4PGE - chains A and C of the 3 polymer chains in the assembly; structure by X-ray diffraction, 2.00 A resolution.

Chain A:
Protein: H-2 class I histocompatibility antigen, K-B alpha chain
Source organism: Mus musculus
Notes: fragment: heavy chain
Reference sequence: P01901 (HA1B_MOUSE); residues 1-278 here correspond to UniProt positions 22-299 (UniProt number = residue number + 21)
Sequence (304 residues; each row starts with the number of its first residue; numbers below 1 keep their minus sign (Met-25 is residue -25)):
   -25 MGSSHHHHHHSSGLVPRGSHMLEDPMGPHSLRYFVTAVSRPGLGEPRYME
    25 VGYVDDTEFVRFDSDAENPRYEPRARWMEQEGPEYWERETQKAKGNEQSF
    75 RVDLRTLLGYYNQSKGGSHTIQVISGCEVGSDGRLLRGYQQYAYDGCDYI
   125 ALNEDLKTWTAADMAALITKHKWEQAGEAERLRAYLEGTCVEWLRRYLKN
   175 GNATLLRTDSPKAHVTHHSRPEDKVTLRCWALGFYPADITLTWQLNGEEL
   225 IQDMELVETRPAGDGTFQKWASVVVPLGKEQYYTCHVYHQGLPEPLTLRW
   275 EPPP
Unresolved in the structure: -25 to 0, 275-278
Differences from the reference sequence: initiating methionine (-25); expression tag (-24 to 0)
Disulfides: Cys101-Cys164, Cys203-Cys259
Curated features (UniProtKB/Swiss-Prot):
  - region: Glu275 to Pro278 (Connecting peptide)
  - glycosylation (N-linked (GlcNAc...) asparagine): Asn86, Asn176
From the paper describing this entry:
  - conformationally variable residues (side-chain flip): Tyr116
  - contacts within the chain: Gln114-Tyr116
  - binding site for Sendai virus nucleoprotein (chain C): Tyr116

Chain C:
Protein: Sendai virus nucleoprotein
Notes: fragment: peptide 324-332; engineered mutation(s): L332W
Sequence (9 residues; numbered 1 to 9; the number before each row is that of its first residue):
     1 FAPGNYPAW

Chain A / chain C interface:
Pairs across the interface (43):
  Tyr7(A) with Phe1(C), hydrogen bond (side chain-backbone); Ala2(C), hydrogen bond (side chain-backbone); Pro3(C)
  Val9(A) with Tyr6(C)
  Tyr45(A) with Ala2(C)
  Tyr59(A) with Phe1(C)
  Arg62(A) with Phe1(C)
  Glu63(A) with Phe1(C); Ala2(C), hydrogen bond (side chain-backbone)
  Lys66(A) with Phe1(C); Ala2(C), hydrogen bond (side chain-backbone); Gly4(C)
  Asn70(A) with Pro3(C), hydrogen bond (side chain-backbone); Gly4(C); Asn5(C); Tyr6(C)
  Ser73(A) with Tyr6(C)
  Phe74(A) with Tyr6(C), hydrophobic
  Asp77(A) with Ala8(C); Trp9(C), hydrogen bond (side chain-backbone)
  Leu81(A) with Trp9(C), hydrophobic
  Tyr84(A) with Trp9(C), hydrogen bond (side chain-backbone)
  Ile95(A) with Trp9(C), hydrophobic
  Val97(A) with Tyr6(C), hydrophobic
  Ser99(A) with Tyr6(C)
  Gln114(A) with Tyr6(C)
  Tyr116(A) with Tyr6(C); Trp9(C), hydrophobic
  Ala117(A) with Trp9(C)
  Tyr123(A) with Trp9(C), hydrophobic
  Thr143(A) with Trp9(C), hydrogen bond (side chain-backbone)
  Lys146(A) with Trp9(C), hydrogen bond (side chain-backbone)
  Trp147(A) with Pro7(C); Ala8(C), hydrogen bond (side chain-backbone); Trp9(C)
  Glu152(A) with Asn5(C); Pro7(C)
  Tyr159(A) with Phe1(C), hydrogen bond (side chain-backbone); Ala2(C); Pro3(C)
  Thr163(A) with Phe1(C)
  Trp167(A) with Phe1(C), hydrophobic
  Tyr171(A) with Phe1(C), hydrogen bond (side chain-backbone)
Other interface residues (no listed pair), chain A (33 interface residues in all): Leu5, Tyr22, Glu24, Thr80, Tyr118

Summary:
The interface between chain A and chain C involves 33 residues on one side and 9 on the other, with 12
hydrogen bonds. Polar contacts include Tyr7(A)-Phe1(C), Tyr7(A)-Ala2(C) and Glu63(A)-Ala2(C). The paper
reports a binding site for Sendai virus nucleoprotein (chain C) at Tyr116(A); conformational variability at
Tyr116(A).
Chain A is H-2 class I histocompatibility antigen, K-B alpha chain (Mus musculus) and chain C is Sendai virus
nucleoprotein; the structure, MHC Class I in complex with modified Sendai virus nucleoprotein peptide
FAPGNYPAW, was determined by X-ray diffraction together with 4PG9, 4PGB, 4PGC and 4PGD from the same study.
